PDB entry 3ZZS | X-ray diffraction, 1.49 A resolution | chains B and C of the 3 polymer chains in the assembly

# Chain B (and C)
Name: Transcription attenuation protein mtrb
Source organism: Geobacillus stearothermophilus
Notes: chain C of this document is another copy of the same molecule, construct and numbering; everything in this record applies to it too
Reference sequence: Q9X6J6 (MTRB_GEOSE); residues 7-71 here correspond to UniProt positions 5-69 (UniProt number = residue number - 2)
Amino-acid sequence (65 residues; row label = number of the first residue in the row):
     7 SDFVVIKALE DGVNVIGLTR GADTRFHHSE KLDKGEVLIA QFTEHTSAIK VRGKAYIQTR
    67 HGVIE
Ligand contacts:
  - tryptophan (TRP), molecule 1: Val21, Ile22, Gly23, His33, His34, Ala46, Gln47, Thr49, His51, Thr52, Ile55
  - tryptophan (TRP), molecule 2: Thr25, Arg26, Gly27, Asp29, Thr30, Ser53, Ala54

# Chain B / chain C interface
Residue-residue contacts (39; chain B residue first):
  Asp8(B) - Phe9(C)
  Val10(B) - Ile45(C)  hydrophobic
  Leu24(B) - Glu36(C)
  Arg26(B) - Gln47(C)  hydrogen bond
  Arg26(B) - Thr49(C)
  Gly27(B) - His51(C)
  Ala28(B) - His51(C)  hydrogen bond (backbone-side chain)
  Thr30(B) - His34(C)
  Phe32(B) - Glu36(C)
  Phe48(B) - Ile45(C)
  Phe48(B) - Gln47(C)
  Ser53(B) - Gln47(C)  hydrogen bond (backbone-backbone)
  Ser53(B) - Thr49(C)
  Ala54(B) - Ile45(C)
  Ile55(B) - Val43(C)
  Ile55(B) - Leu44(C)
  Ile55(B) - Ile45(C)  hydrogen bond (backbone-backbone)
  Lys56(B) - Glu36(C)  salt bridge
  Lys56(B) - Lys37(C)  hydrogen bond (side chain-backbone)
  Lys56(B) - Leu38(C)
  Lys56(B) - Glu42(C)
  Lys56(B) - Val43(C)
  Lys56(B) - Leu44(C)
  Val57(B) - Glu42(C)
  Val57(B) - Val43(C)  hydrogen bond (backbone-backbone)
  Arg58(B) - Glu42(C)  salt bridge
  Thr65(B) - Phe9(C)
  Thr65(B) - Val11(C)
  Arg66(B) - Arg66(C)
  His67(B) - Phe9(C)  hydrogen bond (side chain-backbone)
  His67(B) - Gln64(C)
  His67(B) - Thr65(C)
  His67(B) - Arg66(C)
  Val69(B) - Gln64(C)  hydrogen bond (backbone-side chain)
  Ile70(B) - Val11(C)  hydrophobic
  Ile70(B) - Val43(C)  hydrophobic
  Ile70(B) - Tyr62(C)  hydrophobic
  Ile70(B) - Gln64(C)
  Glu71(B) - Lys13(C)  hydrogen bond (backbone-side chain)
Also at the interface, not in a pair above, chain B (24 interface residues in all): Thr52, Ile63, Gly68
Also at the interface, not in a pair above, chain C (22 interface residues in all): Ser7, Asp8, His33, Ala46

# Summary
Chain B and chain C form an interface of 24 and 22 residues respectively, with 9 hydrogen bonds and 2 salt
bridges. Polar contacts include Lys56(B)-Glu36(C), Arg58(B)-Glu42(C) and Arg26(B)-Gln47(C). Chain B binds
tryptophan.
Both chains are Transcription attenuation protein mtrb (Geobacillus stearothermophilus). Entry 3ZZS
(Engineered 12-subunit Bacillus stearothermophilus trp RNA-binding attenuation protein (TRAP)) was determined
by X-ray diffraction together with 3ZZL and 3ZZQ from the same study.
